Entry 8XI6 (electron microscopy, 2.30 A resolution); this record covers chains B and C of the 9 polymer chains in the assembly.

Chain B (and C):
Name: Spike glycoprotein
Source organism: Severe acute respiratory syndrome coronavirus 2
Notes: chain C of this document is another copy of the same molecule, construct and numbering; everything in this record applies to it too
UniProt: P0DTC2 (SPIKE_SARS2); aligned to UniProt positions 1-1205 over residues 4-1213 (the alignment contains insertions or deletions, so no single offset holds)
Amino-acid sequence (1247 residues; each row starts with the number of its first residue; note: 5 numbers in that range are skipped by the numbering (no residue carries them; nothing is unmodelled there)):
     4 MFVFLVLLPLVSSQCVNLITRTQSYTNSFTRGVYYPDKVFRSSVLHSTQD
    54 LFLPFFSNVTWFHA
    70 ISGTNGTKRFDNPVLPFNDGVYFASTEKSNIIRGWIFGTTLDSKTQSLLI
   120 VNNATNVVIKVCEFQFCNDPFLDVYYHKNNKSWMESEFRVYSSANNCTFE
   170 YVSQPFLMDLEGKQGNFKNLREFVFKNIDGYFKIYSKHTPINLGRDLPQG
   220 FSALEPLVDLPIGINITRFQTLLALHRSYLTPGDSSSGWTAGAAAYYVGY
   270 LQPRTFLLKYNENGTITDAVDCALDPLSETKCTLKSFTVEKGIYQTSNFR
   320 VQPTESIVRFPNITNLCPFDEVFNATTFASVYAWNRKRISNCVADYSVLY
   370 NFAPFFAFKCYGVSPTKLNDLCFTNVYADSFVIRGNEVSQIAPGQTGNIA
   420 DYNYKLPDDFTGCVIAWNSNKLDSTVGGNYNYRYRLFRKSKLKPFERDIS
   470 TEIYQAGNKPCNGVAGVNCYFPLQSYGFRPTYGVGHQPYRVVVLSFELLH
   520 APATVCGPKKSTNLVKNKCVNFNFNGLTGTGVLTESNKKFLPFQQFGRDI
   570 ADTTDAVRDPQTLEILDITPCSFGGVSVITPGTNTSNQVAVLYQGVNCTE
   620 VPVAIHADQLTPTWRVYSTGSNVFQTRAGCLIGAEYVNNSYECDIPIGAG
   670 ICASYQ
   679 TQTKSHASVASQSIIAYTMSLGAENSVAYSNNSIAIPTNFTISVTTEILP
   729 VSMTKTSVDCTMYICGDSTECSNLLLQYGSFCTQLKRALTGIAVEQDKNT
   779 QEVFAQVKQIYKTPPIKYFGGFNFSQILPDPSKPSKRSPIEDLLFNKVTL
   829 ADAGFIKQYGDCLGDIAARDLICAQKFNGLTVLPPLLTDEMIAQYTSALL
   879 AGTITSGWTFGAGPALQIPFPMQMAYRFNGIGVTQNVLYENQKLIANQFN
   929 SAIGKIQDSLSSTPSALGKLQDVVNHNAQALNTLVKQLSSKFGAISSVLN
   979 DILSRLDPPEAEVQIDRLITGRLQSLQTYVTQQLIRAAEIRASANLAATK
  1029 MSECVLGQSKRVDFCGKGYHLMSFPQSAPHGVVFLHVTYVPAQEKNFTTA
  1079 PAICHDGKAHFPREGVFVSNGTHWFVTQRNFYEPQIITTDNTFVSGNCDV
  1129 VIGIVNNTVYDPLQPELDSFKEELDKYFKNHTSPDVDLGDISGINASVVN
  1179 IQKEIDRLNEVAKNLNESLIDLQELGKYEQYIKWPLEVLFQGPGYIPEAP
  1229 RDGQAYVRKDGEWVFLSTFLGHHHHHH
Unresolved in the structure: 4-25, 70-80, 141-158, 163-168, 174-187, 211-215, 243-262, 636-641, 679-689, 835-848, 1142-1255
Sequence notes: variant I22 (Thr19 in P0DTC2), S27 (Ala in P0DTC2), D142 (Gly in P0DTC2), G213 (Val in P0DTC2), D339 (Gly in P0DTC2), T346 (Arg in P0DTC2), F371 (Ser in P0DTC2), P373 (Ser in P0DTC2), F375 (Ser in P0DTC2), A376 (Thr in P0DTC2), N405 (Asp in P0DTC2), S408 (Arg in P0DTC2), N417 (Lys in P0DTC2), K440 (Asn in P0DTC2), T444 (Lys in P0DTC2), R452 (Leu in P0DTC2), K460 (Asn in P0DTC2), N477 (Ser in P0DTC2), K478 (Thr in P0DTC2), A484 (Glu in P0DTC2), V486 (Phe in P0DTC2), R498 (Gln in P0DTC2), Y501 (Asn in P0DTC2), H505 (Tyr in P0DTC2), G614 (Asp in P0DTC2), Y655 (His in P0DTC2), K682 (Asn679 in P0DTC2), H684 (Pro681 in P0DTC2), K764 (Asn in P0DTC2), Y796 (Asp in P0DTC2), H954 (Gln in P0DTC2), K969 (Asn in P0DTC2); engineered mutation P817 (Phe in P0DTC2), P892 (Ala in P0DTC2), P899 (Ala in P0DTC2), P942 (Ala in P0DTC2), P986 (Lys in P0DTC2), P987 (Val in P0DTC2); expression tag (1214-1255)
Curated features (UniProtKB/Swiss-Prot):
  - glycosylation (N-linked (GlcNAc...) asparagine): N20 (complex), N717 (high mannose)
Cystine bridges: C291-C301, C336-C361, C379-C432, C480-C488, C538-C590, C617-C649, C662-C671, C738-C760, C743-C749, C1032-C1043, C1082-C1126
Glycans and other covalent adducts: N-acetylglucosamine (NAG) linked to N61, N122, N282, N343, N616, N709, N717, N801, N1074, N1098; glycan linked to N331, N1134
Reported in the primary citation:
  - post-translational modification sites: N331
  - mutagenesis - T333A: unchanged binding to MO11

How chain B and chain C interact:
Residue-residue contacts - 188 pairs, chain B then chain C:
  Q314(B) with S735(C); K764(C), hydrogen bond (backbone-side chain)
  T315(B) with K764(C)
  N317(B) with D737(C)
  R319(B) with M740(C); D745(C), salt bridge
  R357(B) with P230(C)
  G381(B) with R983(C), hydrogen bond (backbone-side chain)
  V382(B) with R983(C); L984(C)
  S383(B) with R983(C), hydrogen bond (backbone-backbone); L984(C); D985(C), hydrogen bond
  K386(B) with L981(C); S982(C); L984(C)
  L390(B) with S982(C); R983(C)
  N394(B) with Y200(C), hydrogen bond
  Y396(B) with Y200(C); P230(C)
  G404(B) with F375(C)
  N405(B) with Y369(C); F374(C); F375(C)
  Q414(B) with T385(C), hydrogen bond
  T415(B) with T385(C)
  G502(B) with P373(C)
  V503(B) with P373(C)
  G504(B) with P373(C), hydrogen bond (backbone-backbone); F374(C)
  H505(B) with Y369(C); N370(C); A372(C); P373(C)
  Y508(B) with F375(C)
  H519(B) with K41(C)
  G545(B) with S982(C)
  T547(B) with N978(C), hydrogen bond (backbone-side chain)
  K557(B) with F43(C)
  K558(B) with F43(C); N282(C)
  F559(B) with F43(C), hydrophobic
  L560(B) with Y38(C)
  F562(B) with D40(C); K41(C); E224(C); P225(C)
  Q563(B) with K41(C); V42(C); F43(C)
  Q564(B) with K41(C), hydrogen bond (backbone-backbone)
  F565(B) with V42(C); F43(C), hydrogen bond (backbone-backbone)
  G566(B) with F43(C)
  R567(B) with V42(C); F43(C), hydrogen bond (backbone-backbone); R44(C)
  I569(B) with V47(C), hydrophobic; V963(C), hydrophobic; K964(C)
  D571(B) with S967(C); S975(C)
  T588(B) with F855(C)
  P589(B) with F855(C), hydrophobic
  F592(B) with M740(C), hydrophobic; K854(C); F855(C), hydrophobic
  Q613(B) with L861(C)
  G614(B) with I834(C)
  V615(B) with I834(C)
  N616(B) with I834(C)
  T645(B) with I834(C)
  R646(B) with G832(C); F833(C); I834(C); T866(C); E868(C), salt bridge
  A647(B) with P862(C), hydrophobic
  G648(B) with I834(C)
  P665(B) with L864(C), hydrophobic
  A668(B) with P863(C), hydrogen bond (backbone-backbone); L864(C); T866(C)
  G669(B) with L864(C), hydrogen bond (backbone-backbone); T866(C); M869(C)
  T696(B) with M869(C)
  M697(B) with L864(C), hydrophobic; L865(C), hydrophobic; M869(C)
  L699(B) with I788(C), hydrophobic; M869(C); Q872(C); Y873(C), hydrogen bond (backbone-side chain)
  G700(B) with K786(C)
  A701(B) with K786(C), hydrogen bond (backbone-backbone); Q787(C); I788(C), hydrogen bond (backbone-backbone)
  E702(B) with K790(C), salt bridge
  N703(B) with Q787(C), hydrogen bond; I788(C), hydrogen bond (backbone-backbone); Y789(C); K790(C), hydrogen bond (backbone-backbone)
  V705(B) with Y789(C), hydrophobic; T883(C); A893(C), hydrophobic; Q895(C)
  A706(B) with Q895(C)
  Y707(B) with P792(C), hydrophobic; Y796(C); F797(C), hydrophobic; T883(C); I896(C); P897(C), hydrophobic; F898(C), hydrogen bond (side chain-backbone)
  S708(B) with P897(C)
  N709(B) with P897(C)
  S711(B) with Q895(C), hydrogen bond; I896(C); P897(C)
  I712(B) with Q895(C); I896(C), hydrophobic
  A713(B) with L894(C); Q895(C), hydrogen bond (backbone-backbone)
  P715(B) with L894(C), hydrophobic
  Q957(B) with R765(C), hydrogen bond
  T961(B) with S758(C); Q762(C)
  Q965(B) with Y756(C); G757(C); S758(C), hydrogen bond (side chain-backbone); F759(C)
  S968(B) with Q755(C); Y756(C); G757(C)
  K969(B) with Q755(C), hydrogen bond (backbone-backbone)
  F970(B) with Q755(C), hydrogen bond (backbone-backbone); Y756(C); F759(C), hydrophobic
  G971(B) with Q755(C)
  D985(B) with G413(C); Q414(C)
  P986(B) with G413(C)
  P987(B) with P412(C)
  Q1002(B) with F759(C); Q1005(C)
  S1003(B) with F759(C)
  T1006(B) with Q762(C); Q1005(C), hydrogen bond
  T1009(B) with T1009(C)
  Q1010(B) with L1012(C)
  I1013(B) with L1012(C), hydrophobic
  E1017(B) with R1019(C)
  R1039(B) with T1027(C); E1031(C), salt bridge; R1039(C)
  V1040(B) with S1030(C); E1031(C); G1035(C)
  D1041(B) with Q784(C); G889(C); S1030(C); L1034(C)
  K1045(B) with G889(C); A890(C)
  G1046(B) with A890(C)
  Y1047(B) with W886(C); A890(C)
  P1069(B) with P892(C)
  E1072(B) with P892(C); L894(C)
  N1074(B) with Q895(C)
  T1077(B) with P897(C); M900(C), hydrogen bond
  P1079(B) with Y917(C), hydrophobic
  F1089(B) with N914(C); Y917(C), hydrophobic
  P1090(B) with Q913(C), hydrogen bond (backbone-side chain)
  V1094(B) with M900(C), hydrophobic; Y904(C)
  R1107(B) with Y904(C), hydrogen bond
  F1121(B) with N914(C)
  S1123(B) with N914(C), hydrogen bond; E918(C), hydrogen bond
  V1128(B) with Y917(C)
  I1130(B) with K921(C)
  L1141(B) with L1141(C), hydrophobic
Also at the interface, not in a pair above, chain B (125 interface residues in all): T385, V407, G413, E516, L517, A520, G548, T549, A570, Q644, C662, G667, I670, C671, S704, N710, K947, A972, G999, V1068, A1078, V1129
Also at the interface, not in a pair above, chain C (115 interface residues in all): A766, T768, K776, Q779, L849, A852, N856, I882, T887, G891, P899, N907, T912, Q920, L966, V976, D994, E1111

Summary:
125 residues of chain B face 115 of chain C across their interface, with 32 hydrogen bonds and 4 salt bridges.
Among the polar pairs are R319(B)-D745(C), R646(B)-E868(C) and E702(B)-K790(C). The paper reports that T333A
of chain B leaves binding to MO11 unchanged; a modification site at N331(B).
Both chains are Spike glycoprotein (Severe acute respiratory syndrome coronavirus 2). Entry 8XI6 (SARS-CoV-2
Omicron BQ.1.1 Variant Spike Protein Complexed with MO11 Fab) was determined by electron microscopy.
